7PW7 - chains A and C; structure by electron microscopy, 3.59 A resolution.

Chain A:
Name: SMG1, Serine/threonine-protein kinase SMG1
Source organism: Homo sapiens
Notes: EC 2.7.11.1
UniProt: Q96Q15 (SMG1_HUMAN); numbering as in UniProt; present here: 311-1638, 1727-1978, 2035-2056, 2088-3661
Amino-acid sequence (3657 residues; each row starts with the number of its first residue; note: 46 numbers in that range are skipped by the numbering (no residue carries them; nothing is unmodelled there); a row labelled like 1638A-1638K holds insertion residues (1638A, then the next letters in order); X marks 481 residues of unknown identity (built as UNK)):
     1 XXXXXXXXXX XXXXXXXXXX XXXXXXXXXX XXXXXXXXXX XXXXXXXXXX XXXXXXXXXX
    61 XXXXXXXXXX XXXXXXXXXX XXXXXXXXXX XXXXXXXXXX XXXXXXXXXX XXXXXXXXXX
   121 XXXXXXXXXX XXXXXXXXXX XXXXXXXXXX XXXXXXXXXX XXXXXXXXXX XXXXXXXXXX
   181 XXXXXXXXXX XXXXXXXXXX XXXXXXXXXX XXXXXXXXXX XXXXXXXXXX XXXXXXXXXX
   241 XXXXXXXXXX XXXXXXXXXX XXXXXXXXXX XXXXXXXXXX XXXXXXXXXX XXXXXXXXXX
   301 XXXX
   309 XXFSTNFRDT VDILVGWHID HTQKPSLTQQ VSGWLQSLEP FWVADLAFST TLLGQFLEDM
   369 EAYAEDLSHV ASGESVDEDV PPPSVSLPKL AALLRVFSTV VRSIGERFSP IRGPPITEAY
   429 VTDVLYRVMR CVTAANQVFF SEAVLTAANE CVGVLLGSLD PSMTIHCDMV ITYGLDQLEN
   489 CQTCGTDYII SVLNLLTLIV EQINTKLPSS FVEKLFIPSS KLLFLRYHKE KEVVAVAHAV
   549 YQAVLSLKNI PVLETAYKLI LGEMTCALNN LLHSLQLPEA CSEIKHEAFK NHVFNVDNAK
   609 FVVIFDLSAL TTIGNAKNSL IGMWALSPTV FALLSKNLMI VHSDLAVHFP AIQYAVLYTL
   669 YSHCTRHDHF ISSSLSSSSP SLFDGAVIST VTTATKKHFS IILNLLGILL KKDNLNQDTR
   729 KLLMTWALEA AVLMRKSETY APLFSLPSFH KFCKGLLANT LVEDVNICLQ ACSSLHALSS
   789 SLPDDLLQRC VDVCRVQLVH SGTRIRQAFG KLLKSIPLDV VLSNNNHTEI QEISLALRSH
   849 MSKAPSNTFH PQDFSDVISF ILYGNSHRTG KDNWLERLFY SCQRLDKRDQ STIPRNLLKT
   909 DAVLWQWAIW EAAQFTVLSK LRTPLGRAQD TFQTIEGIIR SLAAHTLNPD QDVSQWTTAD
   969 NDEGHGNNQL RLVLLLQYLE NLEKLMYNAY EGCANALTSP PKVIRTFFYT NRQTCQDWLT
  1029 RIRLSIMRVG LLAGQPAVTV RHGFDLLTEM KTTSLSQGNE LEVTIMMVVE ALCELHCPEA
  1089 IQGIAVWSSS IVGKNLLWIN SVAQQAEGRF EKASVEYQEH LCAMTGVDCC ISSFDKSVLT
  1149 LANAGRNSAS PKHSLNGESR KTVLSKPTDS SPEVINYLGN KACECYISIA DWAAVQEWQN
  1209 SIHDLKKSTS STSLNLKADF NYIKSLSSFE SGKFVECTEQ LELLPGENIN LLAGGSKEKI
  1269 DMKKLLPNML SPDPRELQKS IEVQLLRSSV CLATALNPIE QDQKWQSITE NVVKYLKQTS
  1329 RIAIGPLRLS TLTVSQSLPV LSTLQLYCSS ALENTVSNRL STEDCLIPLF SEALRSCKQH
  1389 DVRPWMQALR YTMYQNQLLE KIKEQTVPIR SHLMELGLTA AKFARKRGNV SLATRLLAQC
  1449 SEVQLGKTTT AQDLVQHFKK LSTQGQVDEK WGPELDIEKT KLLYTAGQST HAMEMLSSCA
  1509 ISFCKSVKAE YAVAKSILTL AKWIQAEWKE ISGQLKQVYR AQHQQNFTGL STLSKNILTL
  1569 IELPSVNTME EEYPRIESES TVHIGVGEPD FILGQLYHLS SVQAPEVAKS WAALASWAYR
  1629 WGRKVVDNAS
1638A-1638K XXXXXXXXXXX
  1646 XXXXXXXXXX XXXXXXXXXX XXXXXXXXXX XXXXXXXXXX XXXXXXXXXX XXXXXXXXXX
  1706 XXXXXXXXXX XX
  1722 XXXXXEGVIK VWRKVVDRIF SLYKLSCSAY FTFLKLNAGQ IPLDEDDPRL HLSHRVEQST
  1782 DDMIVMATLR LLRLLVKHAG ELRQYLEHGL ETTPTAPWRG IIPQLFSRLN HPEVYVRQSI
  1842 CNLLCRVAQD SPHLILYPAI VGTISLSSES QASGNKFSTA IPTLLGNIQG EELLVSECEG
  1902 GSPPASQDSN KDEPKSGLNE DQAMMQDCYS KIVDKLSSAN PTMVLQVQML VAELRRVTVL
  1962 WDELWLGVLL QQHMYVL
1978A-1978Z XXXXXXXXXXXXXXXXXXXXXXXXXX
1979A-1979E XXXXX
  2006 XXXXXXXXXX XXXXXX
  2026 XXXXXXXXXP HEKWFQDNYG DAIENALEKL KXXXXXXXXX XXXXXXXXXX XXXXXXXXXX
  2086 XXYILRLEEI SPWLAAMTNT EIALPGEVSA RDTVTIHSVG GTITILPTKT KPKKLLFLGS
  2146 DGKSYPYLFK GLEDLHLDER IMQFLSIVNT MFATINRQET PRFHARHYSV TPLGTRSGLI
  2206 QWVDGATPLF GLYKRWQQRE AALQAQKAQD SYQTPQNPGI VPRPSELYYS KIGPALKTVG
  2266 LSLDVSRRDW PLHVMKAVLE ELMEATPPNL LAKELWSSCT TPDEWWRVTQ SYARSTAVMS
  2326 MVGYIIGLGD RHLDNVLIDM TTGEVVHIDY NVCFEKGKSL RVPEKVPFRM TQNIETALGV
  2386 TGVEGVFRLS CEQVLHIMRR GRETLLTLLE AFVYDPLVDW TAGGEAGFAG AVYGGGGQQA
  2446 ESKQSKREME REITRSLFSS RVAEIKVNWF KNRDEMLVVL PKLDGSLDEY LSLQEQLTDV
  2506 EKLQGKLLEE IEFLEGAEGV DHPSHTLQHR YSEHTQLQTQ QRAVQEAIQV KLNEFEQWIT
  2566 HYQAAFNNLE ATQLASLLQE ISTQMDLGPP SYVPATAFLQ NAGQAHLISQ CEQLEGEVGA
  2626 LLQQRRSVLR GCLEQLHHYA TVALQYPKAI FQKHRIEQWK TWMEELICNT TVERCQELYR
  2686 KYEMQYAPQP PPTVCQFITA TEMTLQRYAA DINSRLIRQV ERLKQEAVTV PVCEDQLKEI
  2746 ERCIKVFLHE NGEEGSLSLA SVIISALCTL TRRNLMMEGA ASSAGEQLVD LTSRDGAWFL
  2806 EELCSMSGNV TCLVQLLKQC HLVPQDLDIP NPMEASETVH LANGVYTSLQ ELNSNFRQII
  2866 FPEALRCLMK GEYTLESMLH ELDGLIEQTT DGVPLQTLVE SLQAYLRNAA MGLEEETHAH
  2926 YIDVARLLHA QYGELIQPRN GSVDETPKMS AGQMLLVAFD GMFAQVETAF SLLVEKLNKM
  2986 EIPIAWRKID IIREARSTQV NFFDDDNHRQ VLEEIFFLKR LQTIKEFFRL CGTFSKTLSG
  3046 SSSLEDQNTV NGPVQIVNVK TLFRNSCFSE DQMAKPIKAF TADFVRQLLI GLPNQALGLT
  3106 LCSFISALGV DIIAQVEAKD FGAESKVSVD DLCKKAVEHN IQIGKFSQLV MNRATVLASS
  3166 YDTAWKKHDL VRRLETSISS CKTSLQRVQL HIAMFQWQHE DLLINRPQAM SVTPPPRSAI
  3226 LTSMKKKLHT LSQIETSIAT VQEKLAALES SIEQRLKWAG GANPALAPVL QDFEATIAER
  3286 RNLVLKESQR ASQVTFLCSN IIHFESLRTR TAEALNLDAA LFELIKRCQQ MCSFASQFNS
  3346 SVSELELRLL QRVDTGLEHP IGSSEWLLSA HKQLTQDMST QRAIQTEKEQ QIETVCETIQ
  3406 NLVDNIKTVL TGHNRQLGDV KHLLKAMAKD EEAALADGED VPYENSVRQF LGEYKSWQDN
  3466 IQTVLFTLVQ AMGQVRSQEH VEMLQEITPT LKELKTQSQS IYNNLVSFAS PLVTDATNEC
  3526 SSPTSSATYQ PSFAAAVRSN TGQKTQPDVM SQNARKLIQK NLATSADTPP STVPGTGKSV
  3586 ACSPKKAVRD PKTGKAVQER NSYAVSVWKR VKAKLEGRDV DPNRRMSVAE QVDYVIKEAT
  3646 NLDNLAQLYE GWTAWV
Unresolved in the structure: 1-146, 157-161, 176-190, 202-206, 225-228, 245-247, 266, 286-289, 309-310, 325-333, 348-354, 377-391, 413-426, 627-631, 683-697, 878-880, 896-899, 1061-1066, 1100-1102, 1152-1177, 1260-1268, 1306-1312, 1451-1456, 1468-1477, 1553-1557, 1574-1583, 1638A-1638K, 1658-1662, 1678-1702, 1722-1726, 1760-1778, 1866-1922, 1960-1961, 1978A-1978Z, 1979A-1979E, 2026-2034, 2057-2067, 2084-2087, 2096-2099, 2233-2244, 2428-3606
Sequence notes: conflict Arg743 (Lys in Q96Q15), Ser1209 (Ala in Q96Q15)
Small-molecule neighbours:
  - 88C (1-[4-[4-[2-[[4-chloranyl-3-(diethylsulfamoyl)phenyl]amino]pyrimidin-4-yl]pyridin-2-yl]phenyl]-3-methyl-urea): Leu2131, Leu2153, Lys2155, Glu2158, Asp2159, Leu2160, Asp2163, Tyr2193, Ile2205, Gln2206, Trp2207, Val2208, Ala2211, Pro2213, Asp2339, Leu2342, Ile2353, Asp2354, Tyr2355, Asn2356
  - inositol hexakisphosphate (IHP): Lys1386, Arg1433, Lys1434, Lys1489, Lys1523, Lys1530, Lys1617
Curated features (UniProtKB/Swiss-Prot):
  - region: Ile2130 to Lys2136 (G-loop), Gly2332 to Asn2340 (Catalytic loop), His2352 to Thr2376 (Activation loop)
  - natural variant: Ser2171 (S2171C: In a breast pleomorphic lobular carcinoma sample), Ile3239 (I3239T: In a breast infiltrating ductal carcinoma sample), Lys3583 (K3583Q: In a breast infiltrating ductal carcinoma sample)
  - modified residue: Thr3550 (Phosphothreonine), Ser3556 (Phosphoserine), Ser3570 (Phosphoserine), Thr3573 (Phosphothreonine), Thr3577 (Phosphothreonine)
  - mutagenesis: Asp2335 (D2335A: Loss of function)
Reported in the primary citation:
  - specificity-determining residues: Pro2213, Asp2339, Asn2356 (proposed by the authors, not directly observed)

Chain C:
Name: Protein SMG9
Source organism: Homo sapiens
UniProt: Q9H0W8 (SMG9_HUMAN); numbering as in UniProt (aligned over 1-520)
Amino-acid sequence (520 residues; each row starts with the number of its first residue):
     1 MSESGHSQPG LYGIERRRRW KEPGSGGPQN LSGPGGRERD YIAPWERERR DASEETSTSV
    61 MQKTPIILSK PPAERSKQPP PPTAPAAPPA PAPLEKPIVL MKPREEGKGP VAVTGASTPE
   121 GTAPPPPAAP APPKGEKEGQ RPTQPVYQIQ NRGMGTAAPA AMDPVVGQAK LLPPERMKHS
   181 IKLVDDQMNW CDSAIEYLLD QTDVLVVGVL GLQGTGKSMV MSLLSANTPE EDQRTYVFRA
   241 QSAEMKERGG NQTSGIDFFI TQERIVFLDT QPILSPSILD HLINNDRKLP PEYNLPHTYV
   301 EMQSLQIAAF LFTVCHVVIV VQDWFTDLSL YRFLQTAEMV KPSTPSPSHE SSSSSGSDEG
   361 TEYYPHLVFL QNKARREDFC PRKLRQMHLM IDQLMAHSHL RYKGTLSMLQ CNVFPGLPPD
   421 FLDSEVNLFL VPFMDSEAES ENPPRAGPGS SPLFSLLPGY RGHPSFQSLV SKLRSQVMSM
   481 ARPQLSHTIL TEKNWFHYAA RIWDGVRKSS ALAEYSRLLA
Unresolved in the structure: 1-169, 286-292, 344-360, 436-454, 520
Small-molecule neighbours: ATP (adenosine-5'-triphosphate): Leu212, Gln213, Gly214, Thr215, Gly216, Lys217, Ser218, Met219, Arg239, Ala240, Gln241, Lys246, Asn251, Gln252, Thr253, Pro272, Asn372, Lys373, Val431, Pro432, Phe433, Met434
Curated features (UniProtKB/Swiss-Prot):
  - modified residue: Ser2 (N-acetylserine), Ser4 (Phosphoserine), Ser7 (Phosphoserine), Ser32 (Phosphoserine), Ser53 (Phosphoserine), Ser451 (Phosphoserine)
  - natural variant: Val184 (V184A: In NEDITPO; uncertain significance)
Reported in the primary citation:
  - conformationally variable residues (loop rearrangement): Leu456, Leu457

Chain A / chain C interface:
Residue-residue contacts (59):
  Val542(A) with Leu456(C), hydrophobic
  Val604(A) with Arg382(C)
  Phe613(A) with Leu456(C), hydrophobic
  Ser616(A) with Leu456(C), hydrogen bond (side chain-backbone)
  Val655(A) with Pro381(C); Gly416(C); Leu417(C), hydrophobic
  His656(A) with Pro381(C); Phe421(C)
  Phe657(A) with Arg382(C)
  Pro658(A) with Tyr460(C)
  Ala659(A) with Tyr460(C)
  Tyr662(A) with Pro458(C), hydrogen bond (side chain-backbone); Tyr460(C), hydrophobic
  Tyr666(A) with Pro458(C)
  Asp721(A) with Pro415(C)
  Asn722(A) with Pro415(C); Gly416(C)
  Leu723(A) with Pro415(C)
  Asp726(A) with Tyr460(C); Arg461(C); Gly462(C)
  Lys729(A) with Arg461(C)
  His858(A) with Gln201(C); Asp203(C), salt bridge; Arg482(C)
  Pro859(A) with Gln201(C)
  Gln860(A) with Leu199(C); Gln201(C), hydrogen bond (backbone-side chain)
  Ser863(A) with Leu171(C)
  Tyr871(A) with Leu171(C), hydrophobic
  His875(A) with Leu172(C); Pro173(C)
  Arg876(A) with Gln262(C), hydrogen bond (side chain-backbone); Glu263(C)
  Thr877(A) with Arg176(C); Gln262(C)
  Arg885(A) with Leu224(C); Ser225(C), hydrogen bond (side chain-backbone); Gln262(C); Glu263(C), salt bridge; Met478(C)
  Tyr888(A) with Ser475(C); Met478(C); Ser479(C), hydrogen bond (backbone-side chain)
  Ser889(A) with Met478(C); Arg482(C), hydrogen bond (backbone-side chain)
  Gln891(A) with Ser479(C)
  Arg892(A) with Asp203(C), salt bridge; Ser479(C); Met480(C); Ala481(C); Arg482(C)
  Leu893(A) with Thr405(C); Gln476(C); Ser479(C), hydrogen bond (backbone-backbone)
  Asp894(A) with Ala481(C)
  Arg903(A) with Ser475(C); Gln476(C)
Also at the interface, not in a pair above, chain A (38 interface residues in all): Lys608, Phe609, Ile612, Gln725, Ile866, Ser867
Also at the interface, not in a pair above, chain C (42 interface residues in all): Thr202, Ala226, Arg264, Ile265, Cys380, Asn412, Val413, Leu457, Gly459, His463, Pro464, Lys472
Interface features reported in the paper:
  - interface residues, chain C: Leu456(C), Leu457(C)

Overview:
The interface between chain A and chain C involves 38 residues on one side and 42 on the other; the contacts
include 8 hydrogen bonds and 3 salt bridges. Polar pairs include His858(A)-Asp203(C), Arg885(A)-Glu263(C) and
Arg892(A)-Asp203(C). The paper reports interface residues Leu456(C) and Leu457(C); specificity determinants
Pro2213(A), Asp2339(A) and Asn2356(A).
Chain A is SMG1, Serine/threonine-protein kinase SMG1 and chain C is Protein SMG9, both from Homo sapiens; the
structure, Human SMG1-9 kinase complex bound to a SMG1 inhibitor, was determined by electron microscopy (same
publication as 7PW4, 7PW5, 7PW6, 7PW8 and 7PW9).
